7OSZ - chains A and B; structure by X-ray diffraction, 2.46 A resolution.

# Chain A (and B)
Protein: Bifunctional glutamate/proline--tRNA ligase
Organism: Homo sapiens
Notes: EC 6.1.1.17, 6.1.1.15; fragment: Prolyl-tRNA synthetase; chain B of this document is another copy of the same molecule, construct and numbering; everything in this record applies to it too
UniProt: P07814 (SYEP_HUMAN); residue numbers follow UniProt; this construct covers 1001-1512
Sequence (512 residues; row label = number of the first residue in the row):
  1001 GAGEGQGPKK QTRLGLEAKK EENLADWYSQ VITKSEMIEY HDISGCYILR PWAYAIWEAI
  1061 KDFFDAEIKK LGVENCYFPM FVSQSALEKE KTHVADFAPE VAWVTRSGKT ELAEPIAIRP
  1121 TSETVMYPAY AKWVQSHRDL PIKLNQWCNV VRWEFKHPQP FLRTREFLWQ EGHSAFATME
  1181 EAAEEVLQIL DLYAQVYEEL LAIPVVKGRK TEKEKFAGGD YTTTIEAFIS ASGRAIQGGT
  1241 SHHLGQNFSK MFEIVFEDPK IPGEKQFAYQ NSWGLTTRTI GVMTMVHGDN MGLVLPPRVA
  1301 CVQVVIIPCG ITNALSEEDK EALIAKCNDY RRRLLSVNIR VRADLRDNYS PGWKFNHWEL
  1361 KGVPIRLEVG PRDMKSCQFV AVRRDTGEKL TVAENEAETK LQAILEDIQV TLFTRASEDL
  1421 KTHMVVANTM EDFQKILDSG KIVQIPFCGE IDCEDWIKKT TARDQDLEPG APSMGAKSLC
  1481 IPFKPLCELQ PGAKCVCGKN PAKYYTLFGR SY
Disordered / not traced: 1001-1015, 1311-1317, 1469-1472 (chain B: 1001-1014, 1312-1314, 1464-1473)
Ion coordination: Sr2+ site 1: Gly1072, Glu1074; Sr2+ site 2: Asp1220 (shared with Glu1264(B), Lys1265(B), Gln1266(B) of chain B); Sr2+ site 3: Glu1264, Lys1265 (shared with Asp1220(B) of chain B); Sr2+ site 4: Glu1264 (shared with Asp1220(B) of chain B); Zn2+: Cys1448, Cys1453, Cys1495, Cys1497
Ligand contacts:
  - L-proline (0X7; 3-[(2-methylphenyl)methylamino]pyrazine-2-carboxamide): Arg1152, Phe1161, Leu1162, Arg1163, Thr1164, Phe1167, Trp1169, Gln1237, Gly1238, Gly1239, Thr1240, Gly1274, Leu1275, Thr1276, Arg1278
  - proline (PRO): Thr1121, Glu1123, Arg1152, Trp1169, Glu1171, His1173, Phe1216, Thr1240, His1242, Ser1272, Trp1273, Gly1274

# How chain A and chain B interact
Pairs across the interface (98; chain A residue first):
  Glu1039(A) - Lys1132(B)  salt bridge
  Glu1039(A) - Trp1133(B)  hydrogen bond
  Tyr1040(A) - Lys1132(B)  hydrogen bond (backbone-side chain)
  His1041(A) - Pro1079(B)
  His1041(A) - Phe1081(B)
  His1041(A) - Val1125(B)
  Ile1043(A) - Phe1081(B)
  Ile1043(A) - Ser1083(B)
  Ile1043(A) - Ile1116(B)  hydrophobic
  Cys1046(A) - Pro1079(B)  hydrophobic
  Cys1046(A) - Phe1081(B)  hydrophobic
  Tyr1047(A) - Pro1079(B)
  Ile1048(A) - Tyr1077(B)
  Ile1048(A) - Phe1078(B)  hydrophobic
  Ile1048(A) - Pro1079(B)
  Ile1048(A) - Ala1129(B)  hydrophobic
  Leu1049(A) - Cys1076(B)
  Leu1049(A) - Tyr1077(B)  hydrogen bond (backbone-backbone)
  Arg1050(A) - Trp1133(B)
  Pro1051(A) - Asn1075(B)
  Pro1051(A) - Leu1144(B)  hydrophobic
  Tyr1054(A) - Asn1075(B)
  Tyr1054(A) - Cys1076(B)
  Glu1074(A) - Pro1051(B)
  Asn1075(A) - Pro1051(B)
  Asn1075(A) - Tyr1054(B)
  Cys1076(A) - Leu1049(B)
  Cys1076(A) - Pro1051(B)
  Cys1076(A) - Tyr1054(B)
  Tyr1077(A) - Ile1048(B)
  Tyr1077(A) - Leu1049(B)  hydrogen bond (backbone-backbone)
  Tyr1077(A) - Asn1149(B)  hydrogen bond
  Tyr1077(A) - Glu1166(B)  hydrogen bond
  Tyr1077(A) - Leu1168(B)  hydrophobic
  Phe1078(A) - Ile1048(B)  hydrophobic
  Pro1079(A) - Cys1046(B)  hydrophobic
  Pro1079(A) - Tyr1047(B)
  Pro1079(A) - Ile1048(B)
  Pro1079(A) - Glu1166(B)
  Met1080(A) - Met1080(B)  hydrophobic
  Met1080(A) - Asn1149(B)  hydrogen bond
  Met1080(A) - Glu1166(B)  hydrogen bond (backbone-side chain)
  Phe1081(A) - His1041(B)  hydrogen bond (backbone-side chain)
  Phe1081(A) - Ile1118(B)  hydrophobic
  Phe1081(A) - Val1151(B)  hydrophobic
  Ser1083(A) - Asp1042(B)
  Ser1083(A) - Ile1043(B)
  Ala1098(A) - Gly1108(B)
  Val1101(A) - Ser1107(B)
  Val1101(A) - Gly1108(B)  hydrogen bond (backbone-backbone)
  Ala1102(A) - Val1104(B)  hydrophobic
  Ala1102(A) - Arg1106(B)
  Trp1103(A) - Val1104(B)
  Trp1103(A) - Thr1105(B)  hydrogen bond (backbone-backbone)
  Trp1103(A) - Arg1106(B)  hydrogen bond (backbone-backbone)
  Trp1103(A) - Gly1108(B)  hydrogen bond (side chain-backbone)
  Val1104(A) - Ala1102(B)  hydrophobic
  Val1104(A) - Trp1103(B)
  Val1104(A) - Val1104(B)  hydrophobic
  Val1104(A) - Ile1118(B)  hydrophobic
  Thr1105(A) - Trp1103(B)  hydrogen bond (backbone-backbone)
  Thr1105(A) - Thr1105(B)  hydrogen bond
  Thr1105(A) - Arg1106(B)
  Arg1106(A) - Val1101(B)
  Arg1106(A) - Ala1102(B)
  Arg1106(A) - Trp1103(B)  hydrogen bond (backbone-backbone)
  Ser1107(A) - Pro1099(B)
  Ser1107(A) - Val1101(B)
  Ser1107(A) - Trp1153(B)
  Ser1107(A) - Phe1155(B)
  Gly1108(A) - Ala1098(B)
  Gly1108(A) - Pro1099(B)
  Gly1108(A) - Val1101(B)  hydrogen bond (backbone-backbone)
  Gly1108(A) - Trp1103(B)
  Thr1110(A) - Phe1155(B)
  Leu1112(A) - Trp1153(B)
  Ile1116(A) - Ile1043(B)  hydrophobic
  Ile1116(A) - Trp1153(B)  hydrophobic
  Ile1118(A) - Phe1081(B)  hydrophobic
  Ile1118(A) - Val1104(B)  hydrophobic
  Ile1118(A) - Ile1118(B)  hydrophobic
  Ala1129(A) - Ile1048(B)  hydrophobic
  Trp1133(A) - Glu1039(B)  hydrogen bond
  Trp1133(A) - Arg1050(B)
  Arg1138(A) - Tyr1349(B)
  Leu1144(A) - Pro1051(B)  hydrophobic
  Asn1149(A) - Tyr1077(B)
  Asn1149(A) - Met1080(B)  hydrogen bond
  Asn1149(A) - Asn1149(B)
  Val1151(A) - Phe1081(B)  hydrophobic
  Trp1153(A) - Ser1107(B)  hydrogen bond
  Trp1153(A) - Ile1116(B)  hydrophobic
  Glu1166(A) - Tyr1077(B)  hydrogen bond
  Glu1166(A) - Pro1079(B)
  Glu1166(A) - Met1080(B)  hydrogen bond (side chain-backbone)
  Leu1168(A) - Tyr1077(B)
  Asn1348(A) - Arg1138(B)
  Tyr1349(A) - Arg1138(B)
Interface residues without a listed pair, chain A (49 interface residues in all): Asp1042, Val1082, Ala1086, Arg1119, Val1125
Interface residues without a listed pair, chain B (48 interface residues in all): Glu1074, Val1082, Leu1112, Pro1115

# Summary
49 residues of chain A face 48 of chain B across their interface, with 22 hydrogen bonds and 1 salt bridge.
Polar contacts include Glu1039(A)-Lys1132(B), Glu1039(A)-Trp1133(B) and Tyr1040(A)-Lys1132(B). Ligands of
chain A: proline and L-proline. The Sr2+ site 1 is built by Gly1072(A) and Glu1074(A).
Chain A and chain B are both Bifunctional glutamate/proline--tRNA ligase (Homo sapiens); the structure, Human
Prolyl-tRNA Synthetase in Complex with L-proline and Compound 4d, was determined by X-ray diffraction,
deposited together with 7OSY, 7OT0, 7OT1, 7OT2 and 7OT3.
